Entry 5MPP (electron microscopy, 3.90 A resolution); this record covers chains A and b of the 60 polymer chains in the assembly.

== Chain A (and b) ==
Molecule: 6,7-dimethyl-8-ribityllumazine synthase
Organism: Aquifex aeolicus
Notes: EC 2.5.1.78; chain b of this document is another copy of the same molecule, construct and numbering; everything in this record applies to it too
UniProtKB: O66529 (RISB_AQUAE); numbering as in UniProt (aligned over 1-154)
Chain sequence (154 residues; each row starts with the number of its first residue):
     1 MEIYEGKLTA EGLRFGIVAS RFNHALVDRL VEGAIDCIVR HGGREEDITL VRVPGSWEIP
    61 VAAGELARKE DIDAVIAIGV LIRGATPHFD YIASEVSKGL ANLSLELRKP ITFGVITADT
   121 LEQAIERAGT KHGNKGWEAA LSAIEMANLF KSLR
Sequence notes: conflict Glu2 (Gln in O66529)
UniProt features mapped onto this chain:
  - active site: His88 (Proton donor)
  - binding site (5-amino-6-(D-ribitylamino)uracil): Phe22, Asn23, Ser56 to Glu58, Val80 to Ile82, Phe113, Lys135
  - binding site ((2S)-2-hydroxy-3-oxobutyl phosphate): Ala85, Thr86, Arg127

== Interface between chain A and chain b ==
Residue-residue contacts - 19 pairs, chain A then chain b:
  Arg29(A) with Asp28(b), salt bridge; Arg29(b)
  Glu32(A) with His24(b)
  Asp36(A) with Arg21(b), salt bridge
  Arg40(A) with Arg21(b)
  Glu122(A) with Leu121(b)
  Ile125(A) with Leu121(b), hydrophobic
  Glu126(A) with Leu121(b)
  Ala128(A) with Ala25(b)
  Gly129(A) with Asn23(b); His24(b), hydrogen bond (backbone-backbone); Ala25(b)
  Thr130(A) with Asn23(b); Ala25(b); Leu26(b); Leu121(b)
  Lys131(A) with Asn23(b); Arg83(b)
  Asn134(A) with His24(b)
Other interface residues (no listed pair), chain b (12 interface residues in all): Phe22, Ile82, Glu122

== Overview ==
The chain A/chain b interface involves 12 residues from each chain; the contacts include 1 hydrogen bond and 2
salt bridges. Polar contacts include Arg29(A)-Asp28(b), Asp36(A)-Arg21(b) and Gly129(A)-His24(b). UniProt
lists active-site residue His88(A), 10 residues binding 5-amino-6-(D-ribitylamino)uracil and 3
(2S)-2-hydroxy-3-oxobutyl phosphate-binding residues on chain A.
Chain A and chain b are both 6,7-dimethyl-8-ribityllumazine synthase (Aquifex aeolicus); the structure,
Structure of AaLS-wt, was determined by electron microscopy, deposited together with 5MQ3 and 5MQ7.
